Entry 3NWS (X-ray diffraction, 2.50 A resolution); this record covers chains A and C.

== Chain A (and C) ==
Protein: Cell division control protein 13
Organism: Saccharomyces cerevisiae
Notes: fragment: N-terminal domain; chain C of this document is another copy of the same molecule, construct and numbering; everything in this record applies to it too
Reference sequence: P32797 (CDC13_YEAST); residue numbers follow UniProt; this construct covers 13-227
Chain sequence (219 residues; row label = number of the first residue in the row):
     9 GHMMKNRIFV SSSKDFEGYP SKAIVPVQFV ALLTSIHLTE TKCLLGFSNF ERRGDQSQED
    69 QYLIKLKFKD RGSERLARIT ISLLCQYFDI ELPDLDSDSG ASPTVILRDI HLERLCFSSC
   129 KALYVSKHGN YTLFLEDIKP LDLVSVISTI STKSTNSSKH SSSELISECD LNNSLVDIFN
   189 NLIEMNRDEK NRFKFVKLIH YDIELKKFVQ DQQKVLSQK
Disordered / not traced: 9-12, 106-111, 160-170, 225-227
Construct notes: expression tag (9-12)
UniProt features mapped onto this chain:
  - mutagenesis: Lys50 (K50Q: Increase in length of X' and Y' telomeres. Disrupts interaction with POL1 but not FUN12), Ile72 (I72T: Disrupts interaction with POL1 and FUN12), Cys124 (C124R: Disrupts interaction with POL1 but not FUN12), Leu149 (L149S: Disrupts interaction with POL1 but not FUN12)
From the paper describing this entry:
  - mutagenesis - K73A, K75A, V133A, T140A, F142A: decreased binding to DNA
  - self-association interface (contacts with another copy of this molecule); pairs are residue here / residue on that copy: Leu84-Leu74, Ile87-Leu143, Leu91-Leu91, Leu91-Pro148
  - contacts within the chain: Leu84-Thr88, Ile87-Thr88, Thr88-Leu91, Leu91-Leu92
  - mutagenesis - L91A: decreased binding to dimer
  - mutagenesis - L84A, I87A: unchanged binding to dimer
  - mutagenesis - L84A/I87A, L84A, I87A, L91A: decreased binding to 43-mer DNA

== How chain A and chain C interact ==
Residue-residue contacts (42):
  Arg15(A) - Leu103(C)
  Arg15(A) - Asp104(C)  salt bridge
  Leu74(A) - Leu84(C)  hydrophobic
  Lys75(A) - Leu84(C)
  Arg83(A) - Leu131(C)
  Arg83(A) - Leu143(C)
  Leu84(A) - Leu74(C)  hydrophobic
  Leu84(A) - Lys75(C)
  Leu84(A) - Ser81(C)
  Leu84(A) - Leu84(C)  hydrophobic
  Leu84(A) - Thr88(C)
  Ile87(A) - Thr88(C)
  Ile87(A) - Leu143(C)
  Ile87(A) - Glu144(C)
  Ile87(A) - Ile146(C)  hydrophobic
  Thr88(A) - Leu84(C)
  Thr88(A) - Ile87(C)
  Thr88(A) - Thr88(C)  hydrogen bond
  Ser90(A) - Asp145(C)  hydrogen bond
  Leu91(A) - Thr88(C)
  Leu91(A) - Pro148(C)  hydrophobic
  Gln94(A) - Ile146(C)
  Gln94(A) - Lys147(C)
  Gln94(A) - Pro148(C)  hydrogen bond (side chain-backbone)
  Asp102(A) - Lys129(C)  salt bridge
  Leu103(A) - Arg15(C)
  Leu103(A) - Lys129(C)
  Asp104(A) - Arg15(C)  salt bridge
  Asp104(A) - Glu172(C)
  Lys129(A) - Asp102(C)  salt bridge
  Leu131(A) - Arg83(C)
  Leu143(A) - Arg83(C)
  Leu143(A) - Ile87(C)  hydrophobic
  Glu144(A) - Ile87(C)
  Glu144(A) - Leu103(C)
  Asp145(A) - Ser90(C)  hydrogen bond
  Ile146(A) - Ile87(C)  hydrophobic
  Ile146(A) - Leu91(C)
  Ile146(A) - Gln94(C)
  Lys147(A) - Gln94(C)
  Pro148(A) - Leu91(C)  hydrophobic
  Pro148(A) - Gln94(C)
Other interface residues (no listed pair), chain A (28 interface residues in all): Asp78, Ser81, Ala85, Arg86, Leu92, Phe142, Glu172
Other interface residues (no listed pair), chain C (27 interface residues in all): Lys77, Ala85, Leu92, Phe142

== Summary ==
The interface between chain A and chain C involves 28 residues on one side and 27 on the other; the contacts
include 4 hydrogen bonds and 4 salt bridges. Polar contacts include Arg15(A)-Asp104(C), Asp102(A)-Lys129(C)
and Thr88(A)-Thr88(C). From the paper: K73A, K75A and V133A of chain A, among others, reduce binding to DNA; a
self-association interface involving Leu84(A), Ile87(A) and Leu91(A); 9 substitutions were tested in all.
Both chains are Cell division control protein 13 (Saccharomyces cerevisiae). Entry 3NWS (Crystal structure of
the N-terminal domain of the yeast telomere-binding and telomerase regulatory protein Cdc13) was determined by
X-ray diffraction (same publication as 3NWT).
